PDB entry 7GXO | X-ray diffraction, 1.95 A resolution | chains A and D

== Chain A ==
Name: B-cell lymphoma 6 protein
From: Homo sapiens
UniProtKB: P41182 (BCL6_HUMAN); numbering as in UniProt (aligned over 5-129)
Chain sequence (128 residues; row label = number of the first residue in the row):
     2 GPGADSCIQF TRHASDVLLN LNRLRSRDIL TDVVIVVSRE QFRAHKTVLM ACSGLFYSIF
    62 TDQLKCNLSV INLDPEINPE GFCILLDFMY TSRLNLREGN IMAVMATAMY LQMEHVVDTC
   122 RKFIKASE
Not modelled in the structure: 2-6
Differences from the reference sequence: expression tag (2-4)
Small-molecule neighbours: A1ACB (5-{[5-chloro-2-(methylsulfanyl)pyrimidin-4-yl]amino}-1,3-dihydro-2H-indol-2-one): Asn21, Arg24, Leu25, Arg28, Met51, Ala52, Cys53, Ser54, Gly55, Tyr58, Gln113, Met114, Glu115
Swiss-Prot annotation at these positions:
  - mutagenesis: Asn21 (N21K: Abolishes interaction with NCOR2 and HDAC2, no effect on interaction with CTBP1 and transcriptional autoinhibition; when associated with A-116 and 376-Q--Q-379), Ser59 (S59A: Abolished ubiquitination by the SCF(FBXL17) complex), His116 (H116A: Abolishes interaction with NCOR2 and HDAC2, no effect on interaction with CTBP1 and transcriptional autoinhibition; when associated with K-21 and 376-Q--Q-379)

== Chain D ==
Name: WVIP tetrapeptide
Chain sequence (6 residues; numbered 0 to 5; the number before each row is that of its first residue; numbering starts at 0):
     0 XWVIPA
Modified positions: ACE (acetyl group) at position 0

== Interface between chain A and chain D ==
Pairs across the interface (11):
  Cys8(A) - Pro4(D)
  Ile9(A) - Trp1(D)  hydrophobic
  Ile9(A) - Val2(D)
  Gln10(A) - ACE_0(D)
  Gln10(A) - Trp1(D)
  Gln10(A) - Val2(D)  hydrogen bond (backbone-backbone)
  Gln10(A) - Pro4(D)
  Phe11(A) - ACE_0(D)
  Phe11(A) - Trp1(D)
  Thr12(A) - ACE_0(D)  hydrogen bond (backbone-backbone)
  Thr12(A) - Val2(D)
Also at the interface, not in a pair above, chain D (5 interface residues in all): Ile3

== Summary ==
Chain A and chain D each contribute 5 residues to their interface; the contacts include 2 hydrogen bonds. The
backbones hydrogen-bond at Gln10(A)-Val2(D) and Thr12(A)-ACE_0(D). Chain A binds compound A1ACB. From UniProt:
3 mutagenesis sites on chain A.
Here chain A is B-cell lymphoma 6 protein (Homo sapiens) and chain D is WVIP tetrapeptide. Entry 7GXO (Crystal
Structure of B-cell lymphoma 6 protein BTB domain in complex with ligand 8 at 27.15 ...) was determined by
X-ray diffraction (same publication as 7GUD, 7GUE, 7GUF, 7GUG, 7GUH, 7GUI and 126 further entries).
